Entry 6XO3 (X-ray diffraction, 1.85 A resolution); this record covers chain A.

[Chain A]
Name: ScoE protein
Organism: Streptomyces coeruleorubidus
UniProtKB: A0A3B6UEU3 (A0A3B6UEU3_STRC4); residues 1-326 here = UniProt positions 1-326
Amino-acid sequence (326 residues; numbered 1 to 326; the number before each row is that of its first residue):
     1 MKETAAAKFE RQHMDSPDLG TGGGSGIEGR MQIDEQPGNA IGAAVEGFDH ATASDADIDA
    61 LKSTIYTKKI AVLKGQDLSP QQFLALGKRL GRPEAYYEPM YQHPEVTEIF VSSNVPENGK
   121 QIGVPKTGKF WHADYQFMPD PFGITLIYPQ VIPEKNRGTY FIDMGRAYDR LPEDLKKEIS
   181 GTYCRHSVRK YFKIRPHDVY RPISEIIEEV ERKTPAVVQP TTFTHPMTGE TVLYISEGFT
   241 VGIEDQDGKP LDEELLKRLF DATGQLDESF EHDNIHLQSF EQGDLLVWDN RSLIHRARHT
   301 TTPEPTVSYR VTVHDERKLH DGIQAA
Not modelled in the structure: 1-27, 324-326
Bound ions: Fe2+: His132, Asp134, His295 (together with 2-oxoglutaric acid)
Residues lining bound ligands: 2-oxoglutaric acid (AKG): Tyr96, Tyr101, Phe110, Thr127, Gly128, Phe130, His132, Asp134, Lys193, His295, Arg310
From the paper describing this entry:
  - conformationally variable residues (side-chain flip): Arg157, His299
  - mutagenesis - Y96F, Y101F, R195Q: abolished catalytic activity
  - catalytic residues: Tyr96
  - mutagenesis - Y97F: decreased catalytic activity
  - mutagenesis - H299Q: abolished catalytic activity on without CABA
  - mutagenesis - R157E, R157Q: decreased catalytic activity on without CABA

[Summary]
Chain A binds 2-oxoglutaric acid. The Fe2+ site is built by His132, Asp134 and His295. From the paper: the
catalytic residue Tyr96; Y96F, Y101F and R195Q abolish catalytic activity; 7 substitutions were tested in all.
Chain A is ScoE protein (Streptomyces coeruleorubidus); the structure, ScoE with alpha-ketoglutarate in an
off-site, was determined by X-ray diffraction (same publication as 6XN6, 6XOJ and 6XPA).
